PDB entry 8HPP | X-ray diffraction, 3.00 A resolution | chains A and C of the 3 polymer chains in the assembly

== Chain A ==
Name: Integrator complex subunit 3
Organism: Homo sapiens
Notes: fragment: C-terminal motif
Reference sequence: Q68E01 (INT3_HUMAN); residues 572-1042 here correspond to UniProt positions 573-1043 (UniProt number = residue number + 1)
Amino-acid sequence (471 residues; row label = number of the first residue in the row):
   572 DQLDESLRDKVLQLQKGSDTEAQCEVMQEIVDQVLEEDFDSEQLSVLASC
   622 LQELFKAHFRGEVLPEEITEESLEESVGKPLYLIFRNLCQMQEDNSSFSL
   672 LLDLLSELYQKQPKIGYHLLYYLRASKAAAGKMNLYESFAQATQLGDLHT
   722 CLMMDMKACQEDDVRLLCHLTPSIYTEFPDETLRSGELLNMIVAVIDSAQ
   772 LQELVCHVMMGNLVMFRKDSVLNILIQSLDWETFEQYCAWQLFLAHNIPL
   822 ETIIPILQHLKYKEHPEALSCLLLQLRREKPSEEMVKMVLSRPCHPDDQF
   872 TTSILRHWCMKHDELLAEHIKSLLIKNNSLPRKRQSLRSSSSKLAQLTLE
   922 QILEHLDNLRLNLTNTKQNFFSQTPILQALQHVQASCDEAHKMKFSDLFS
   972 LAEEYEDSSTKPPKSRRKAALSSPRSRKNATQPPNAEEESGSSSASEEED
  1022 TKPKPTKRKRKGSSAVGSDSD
Not modelled in the structure: 902-911, 977-1042

== Chain C ==
Name: Sarcoma antigen 1
Organism: Homo sapiens
Reference sequence: Q9NXZ1 (SAGE1_HUMAN); residue numbers follow UniProt; this construct covers 818-904
Amino-acid sequence (90 residues; row label = number of the first residue in the row):
   815 PGSAMAKKINDDIKYQLMKEVRRFGQNYERIFILLEEVQGSMKVKRQFVE
   865 FTIKEAARFKKVVLIQQLEKALKEIDSHCHLRKVKHMRKR
Not modelled in the structure: 901-904
Sequence notes: expression tag (815-817)

== Interface between chain A and chain C ==
Pairs across the interface (21; chain A residue first):
  Q731(A) - Q840(C)  hydrogen bond
  A765(A) - G839(C)
  A765(A) - Q840(C)
  V766(A) - G839(C)
  V766(A) - Q840(C)
  I767(A) - F838(C)
  E803(A) - K874(C)
  E803(A) - K875(C)
  E803(A) - V876(C)  hydrogen bond (side chain-backbone)
  T804(A) - R872(C)
  T804(A) - F873(C)  hydrogen bond (backbone-backbone)
  T804(A) - K874(C)
  F805(A) - R836(C)
  F805(A) - R837(C)
  F805(A) - F838(C)  hydrophobic
  F805(A) - F873(C)  hydrophobic
  F805(A) - K875(C)
  C809(A) - F838(C)  hydrophobic
  E835(A) - K874(C)  hydrogen bond (backbone-side chain)
  P837(A) - K874(C)
  E838(A) - K874(C)  salt bridge
Interface residues without a listed pair, chain A (13 interface residues in all): D768, W802
Interface residues without a listed pair, chain C (13 interface residues in all): V835, Y842, V877

== Summary ==
Chain A and chain C each contribute 13 residues to their interface; the contacts include 4 hydrogen bonds and
1 salt bridge. Among the polar pairs are E838(A)-K874(C), Q731(A)-Q840(C) and E803(A)-V876(C).
Here chain A is Integrator complex subunit 3 and chain C is Sarcoma antigen 1, both from Homo sapiens. Entry
8HPP (Crystal structure of human INTS3 with SAGE1) was determined by X-ray diffraction.
